4K5R - chain A; structure by X-ray diffraction, 2.00 A resolution.

# Chain A
Protein: Oxygenase
Source organism: Streptomyces argillaceus
UniProt: Q194P4 (Q194P4_STRAA); residues 1-533 here = UniProt positions 1-533
Amino-acid sequence (536 residues; row label = number of the first residue in the row; numbers below 1 keep their minus sign (Gly-2 is residue -2)):
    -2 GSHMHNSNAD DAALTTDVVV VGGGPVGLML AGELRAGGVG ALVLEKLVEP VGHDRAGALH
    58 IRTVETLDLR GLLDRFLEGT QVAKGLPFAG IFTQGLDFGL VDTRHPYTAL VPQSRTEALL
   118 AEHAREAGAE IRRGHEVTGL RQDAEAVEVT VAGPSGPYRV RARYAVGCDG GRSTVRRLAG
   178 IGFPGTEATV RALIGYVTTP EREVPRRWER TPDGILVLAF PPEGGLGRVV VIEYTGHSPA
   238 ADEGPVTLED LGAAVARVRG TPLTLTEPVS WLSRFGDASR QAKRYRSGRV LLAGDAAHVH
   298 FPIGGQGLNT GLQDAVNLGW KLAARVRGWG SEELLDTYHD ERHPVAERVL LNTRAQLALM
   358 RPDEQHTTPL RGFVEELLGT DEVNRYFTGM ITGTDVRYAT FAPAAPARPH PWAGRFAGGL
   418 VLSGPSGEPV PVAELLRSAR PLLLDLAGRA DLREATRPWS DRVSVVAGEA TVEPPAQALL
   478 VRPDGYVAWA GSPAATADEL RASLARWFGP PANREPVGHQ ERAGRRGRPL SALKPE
Disordered / not traced: -2 to 9, 232-239, 402-403, 510-533
Sequence notes: expression tag (-2 to 0)
Ligand contacts: FAD (flavin-adenine dinucleotide): Val18, Gly19, Gly20, Gly21, Pro22, Val23, Gly24, Leu41, Glu42, Lys43, Leu44, Asp51, Ala53, Gly54, Ala55, Gln110, His132, Glu133, Val134, Cys165, Asp166, Gly167, Thr171, Ile191, Phe272, Ala290, Gly291, Asp292, Pro299, Gly302, Gln303, Gly304, Leu305, Asn306
What the authors report for this chain:
  - conformationally variable residues (order/disorder transition): Pro218 to Gly224, Gly233 to Asp239
  - mutagenesis - R169A, R173A, R174A, R277A: decreased catalytic activity on NADPH
  - mutagenesis - R169A, R173A, R174A, R277A: unchanged binding to NADPH

# Overview
Bound to chain A: flavin-adenine dinucleotide. The paper reports that R169A, R173A and R174A, among others,
reduce catalytic activity on NADPH; conformational variability at Pro218 and Gly233.
Chain A is Oxygenase (Streptomyces argillaceus); the structure, The 2.0 angstrom crystal structure of MTMOIV,
a baeyer-villiger monooxygenase from the mithramycin biosynthetic pathway in ..., was determined by X-ray
diffraction together with 4K5S from the same study.
